2J57 - chains J and L of the 6 polymer chains in the assembly; structure by X-ray diffraction, 2.25 A resolution.

[Chain J]
Protein: Methylamine dehydrogenase heavy chain
From: Paracoccus denitrificans
Notes: EC 1.4.99.3
Reference sequence: P29894 (DHMH_PARDE); residues 1-386 here correspond to UniProt positions 32-417 (UniProt number = residue number + 31)
Sequence (386 residues; numbered 1 to 386; the number before each row is that of its first residue):
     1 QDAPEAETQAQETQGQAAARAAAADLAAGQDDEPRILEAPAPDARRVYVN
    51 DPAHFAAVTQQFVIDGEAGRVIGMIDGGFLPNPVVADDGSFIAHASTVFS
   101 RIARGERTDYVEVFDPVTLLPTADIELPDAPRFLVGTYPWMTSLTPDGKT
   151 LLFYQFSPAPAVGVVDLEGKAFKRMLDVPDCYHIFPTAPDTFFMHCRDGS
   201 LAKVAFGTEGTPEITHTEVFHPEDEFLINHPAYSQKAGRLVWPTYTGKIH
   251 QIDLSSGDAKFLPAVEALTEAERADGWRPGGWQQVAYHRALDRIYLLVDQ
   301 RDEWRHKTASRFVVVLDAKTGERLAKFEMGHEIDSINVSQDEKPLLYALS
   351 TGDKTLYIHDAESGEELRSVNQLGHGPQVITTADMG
Disordered / not traced: 1-4
Disulfides: Cys181-Cys196

[Chain L]
Protein: Methylamine dehydrogenase light chain
From: Paracoccus denitrificans
Notes: EC 1.4.99.3
Reference sequence: P22619 (DHML_PARDE); residues 1-131 here correspond to UniProt positions 58-188 (UniProt number = residue number + 57)
Sequence (131 residues; numbered 1 to 131; the number before each row is that of its first residue):
     1 ADAPAGTDPRAKWVPQDNDIQACDYWRHCSIDGNICDCSGGSLTNCPPGT
    51 KLATASWVASCYNPTDGQSYLIAYRDCCGYNVSGRCPCLNTEGELPVYRP
   101 EFANDIIWCFGAEDDAMTYHCTISPIVGKAS
Disordered / not traced: 1-6
Modified positions: Trp57 ((S)-2-amino-3-(6,7-dihydro-6-imino-7-oxo-1H-indol-3-yl)propanoic acid; TQQ)
Disulfides: Cys23-Cys88, Cys29-Cys61, Cys36-Cys121, Cys38-Cys86, Cys46-Cys77, Cys78-Cys109
Glycans and other covalent adducts: covalent link Trp57-Trp108
From the paper describing this entry:
  - post-translational modification sites: Trp108 (citing earlier work)

[How chain J and chain L interact]
Contacting residue pairs (76):
  Glu7(J) - Asp19(L)
  Glu7(J) - Gln21(L)
  Glu7(J) - Ala22(L)  hydrogen bond (side chain-backbone)
  Gln11(J) - Gln21(L)  hydrogen bond
  Gln11(J) - Arg85(L)
  Gln11(J) - Cys86(L)
  Glu12(J) - Asp19(L)
  Gly15(J) - Asn18(L)
  Gly15(J) - Asp19(L)
  Gly15(J) - Ile20(L)  hydrogen bond (backbone-backbone)
  Gln16(J) - Asn18(L)
  Gln16(J) - Asp19(L)
  Ala18(J) - Ile20(L)  hydrophobic
  Ala19(J) - Asp17(L)
  Ala19(J) - Asn18(L)
  Ala19(J) - Asp19(L)
  Ala19(J) - Ile20(L)  hydrophobic
  Ala22(J) - Arg27(L)
  Ala22(J) - Leu43(L)  hydrophobic
  Ala23(J) - Asp17(L)
  Leu26(J) - Asn63(L)
  Leu26(J) - Asp66(L)
  Leu26(J) - Tyr70(L)  hydrophobic
  Leu26(J) - Ile126(L)  hydrophobic
  Asp32(J) - Arg27(L)  salt bridge
  Asp32(J) - Thr44(L)
  Asp32(J) - Pro125(L)
  Asp32(J) - Ile126(L)  hydrogen bond (side chain-backbone)
  Glu33(J) - Asn45(L)
  Pro34(J) - Thr44(L)
  Pro34(J) - Asn45(L)
  Pro34(J) - Leu52(L)
  Pro34(J) - Arg75(L)
  Pro34(J) - Ile123(L)  hydrophobic
  Pro34(J) - Pro125(L)  hydrophobic
  Arg35(J) - Asn45(L)  hydrogen bond (backbone-side chain)
  Arg35(J) - Cys46(L)  hydrogen bond (backbone-backbone)
  Arg35(J) - Leu52(L)
  Ile36(J) - Cys46(L)
  Ile36(J) - Pro47(L)
  Ile36(J) - Thr50(L)
  Ile36(J) - Glu113(L)
  Leu37(J) - Gly40(L)
  Leu37(J) - Gly41(L)
  Leu37(J) - Ser42(L)
  Leu37(J) - Asn45(L)
  Leu37(J) - Cys46(L)  hydrogen bond (backbone-backbone)
  Leu37(J) - Pro48(L)
  Glu38(J) - Pro48(L)
  Ala39(J) - Pro48(L)
  Val58(J) - Asn81(L)
  Gln60(J) - Val82(L)  hydrogen bond (side chain-backbone)
  Gln60(J) - Ser83(L)
  Val71(J) - Cys38(L)
  Val71(J) - Ser39(L)
  Val71(J) - Gly40(L)  hydrogen bond (backbone-backbone)
  Ile72(J) - Gly40(L)
  Ile72(J) - Pro48(L)
  Gly73(J) - Ser39(L)
  Met74(J) - Ser39(L)
  Met74(J) - Tyr80(L)  hydrogen bond (backbone-side chain)
  Met74(J) - Ser83(L)
  Met74(J) - His120(L)
  Asp76(J) - Tyr80(L)
  Asp76(J) - Asn81(L)  hydrogen bond (side chain-backbone)
  Val117(J) - Pro48(L)
  Thr118(J) - Pro48(L)
  Thr118(J) - Gly49(L)  hydrogen bond (backbone-backbone)
  Leu119(J) - Pro48(L)
  Leu120(J) - Lys51(L)
  Val370(J) - Arg85(L)
  Asn371(J) - Arg85(L)  hydrogen bond (backbone-side chain)
  Gln372(J) - Gly84(L)
  Gln372(J) - Arg85(L)  hydrogen bond (backbone-side chain)
  Gln372(J) - Cys86(L)  hydrogen bond (side chain-backbone)
  Gln372(J) - Pro87(L)
Interface residues without a listed pair, chain J (36 interface residues in all): Gln14, Phe62, Ile75, Leu373
Interface residues without a listed pair, chain L (41 interface residues in all): Tyr25, Trp26

[Overview]
The interface between chain J and chain L involves 36 residues on one side and 41 on the other; the contacts
include 15 hydrogen bonds and 1 salt bridge. Among the polar pairs are Asp32(J)-Arg27(L), Glu7(J)-Ala22(L) and
Gln11(J)-Gln21(L). The paper reports a modification site at Trp108(L).
Chain J is Methylamine dehydrogenase heavy chain and chain L is Methylamine dehydrogenase light chain, both
from Paracoccus denitrificans; the structure, X-ray reduced Paraccocus denitrificans methylamine dehydrogenase
N- quinol in complex with amicyanin, was determined by X-ray diffraction (same publication as 2J55 and 2J56).
